3QSE - chain A; structure by X-ray diffraction, 1.75 A resolution.

[Chain A]
Molecule: Monomeric sarcosine oxidase
Source organism: Bacillus sp
Notes: EC 1.5.3.1
UniProt: P40859 (MSOX_BACB0); residues 1-389 here correspond to UniProt positions 2-390 (UniProt number = residue number + 1)
Sequence (389 residues; numbered 1 to 389; the number before each row is that of its first residue):
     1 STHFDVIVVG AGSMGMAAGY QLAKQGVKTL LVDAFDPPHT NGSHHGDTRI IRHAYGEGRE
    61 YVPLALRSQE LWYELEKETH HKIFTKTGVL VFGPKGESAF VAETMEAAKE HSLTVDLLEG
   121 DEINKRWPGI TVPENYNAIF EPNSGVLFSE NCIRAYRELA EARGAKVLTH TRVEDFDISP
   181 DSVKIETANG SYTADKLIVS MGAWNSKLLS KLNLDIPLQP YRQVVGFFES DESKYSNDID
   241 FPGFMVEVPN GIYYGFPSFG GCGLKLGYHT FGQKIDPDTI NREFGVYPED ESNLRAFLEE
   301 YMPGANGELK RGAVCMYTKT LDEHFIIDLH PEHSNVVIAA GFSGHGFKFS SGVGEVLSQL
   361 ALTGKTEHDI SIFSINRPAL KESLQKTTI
Not modelled in the structure: 386-389
Swiss-Prot annotation at these positions:
  - modified residue: Cys315 (S-8alpha-FAD cysteine)
Covalently attached groups: flavin-adenine dinucleotide (FAD) linked to Cys315
Small-molecule neighbours:
  - FAD (flavin-adenine dinucleotide): Val9, Gly10, Ala11, Gly12, Ser13, Met14, Val32, Asp33, Ala34, Phe35, Pro37, His39, Gly42, Ser43, His44, Arg49, Ile50, Thr171, Arg172, Val173, Ser200, Met201, Gly202, Trp204, Leu208, Gln223, Val225, Tyr254, Phe256, Met316, Tyr317, Phe342, Gly344, His345, Gly346, Phe347, Lys348
  - sarcosine (SAR): Ile50, Arg52, Tyr55, Met245, Tyr254, His269, Tyr317, Gly344, His345, Lys348

[Summary]
Ligands of chain A: sarcosine. Covalently linked flavin-adenine dinucleotide: at Cys315.
Chain A is Monomeric sarcosine oxidase (Bacillus sp); the structure, Crystal structure for the complex of
substrate-reduced msox with sarcosine, was determined by X-ray diffraction, deposited together with 3QSM,
3QSS, 3QVP and 3QVR.
